Entry 7ABF (electron microscopy, 3.90 A resolution); this record covers chains A and K of the 15 polymer chains in the assembly.

== Chain A ==
Molecule: Pre-mRNA-processing-splicing factor 8
From: Homo sapiens
Reference sequence: Q6P2Q9 (PRP8_HUMAN); numbering as in UniProt (aligned over 1-2335)
Sequence (2335 residues; row label = number of the first residue in the row):
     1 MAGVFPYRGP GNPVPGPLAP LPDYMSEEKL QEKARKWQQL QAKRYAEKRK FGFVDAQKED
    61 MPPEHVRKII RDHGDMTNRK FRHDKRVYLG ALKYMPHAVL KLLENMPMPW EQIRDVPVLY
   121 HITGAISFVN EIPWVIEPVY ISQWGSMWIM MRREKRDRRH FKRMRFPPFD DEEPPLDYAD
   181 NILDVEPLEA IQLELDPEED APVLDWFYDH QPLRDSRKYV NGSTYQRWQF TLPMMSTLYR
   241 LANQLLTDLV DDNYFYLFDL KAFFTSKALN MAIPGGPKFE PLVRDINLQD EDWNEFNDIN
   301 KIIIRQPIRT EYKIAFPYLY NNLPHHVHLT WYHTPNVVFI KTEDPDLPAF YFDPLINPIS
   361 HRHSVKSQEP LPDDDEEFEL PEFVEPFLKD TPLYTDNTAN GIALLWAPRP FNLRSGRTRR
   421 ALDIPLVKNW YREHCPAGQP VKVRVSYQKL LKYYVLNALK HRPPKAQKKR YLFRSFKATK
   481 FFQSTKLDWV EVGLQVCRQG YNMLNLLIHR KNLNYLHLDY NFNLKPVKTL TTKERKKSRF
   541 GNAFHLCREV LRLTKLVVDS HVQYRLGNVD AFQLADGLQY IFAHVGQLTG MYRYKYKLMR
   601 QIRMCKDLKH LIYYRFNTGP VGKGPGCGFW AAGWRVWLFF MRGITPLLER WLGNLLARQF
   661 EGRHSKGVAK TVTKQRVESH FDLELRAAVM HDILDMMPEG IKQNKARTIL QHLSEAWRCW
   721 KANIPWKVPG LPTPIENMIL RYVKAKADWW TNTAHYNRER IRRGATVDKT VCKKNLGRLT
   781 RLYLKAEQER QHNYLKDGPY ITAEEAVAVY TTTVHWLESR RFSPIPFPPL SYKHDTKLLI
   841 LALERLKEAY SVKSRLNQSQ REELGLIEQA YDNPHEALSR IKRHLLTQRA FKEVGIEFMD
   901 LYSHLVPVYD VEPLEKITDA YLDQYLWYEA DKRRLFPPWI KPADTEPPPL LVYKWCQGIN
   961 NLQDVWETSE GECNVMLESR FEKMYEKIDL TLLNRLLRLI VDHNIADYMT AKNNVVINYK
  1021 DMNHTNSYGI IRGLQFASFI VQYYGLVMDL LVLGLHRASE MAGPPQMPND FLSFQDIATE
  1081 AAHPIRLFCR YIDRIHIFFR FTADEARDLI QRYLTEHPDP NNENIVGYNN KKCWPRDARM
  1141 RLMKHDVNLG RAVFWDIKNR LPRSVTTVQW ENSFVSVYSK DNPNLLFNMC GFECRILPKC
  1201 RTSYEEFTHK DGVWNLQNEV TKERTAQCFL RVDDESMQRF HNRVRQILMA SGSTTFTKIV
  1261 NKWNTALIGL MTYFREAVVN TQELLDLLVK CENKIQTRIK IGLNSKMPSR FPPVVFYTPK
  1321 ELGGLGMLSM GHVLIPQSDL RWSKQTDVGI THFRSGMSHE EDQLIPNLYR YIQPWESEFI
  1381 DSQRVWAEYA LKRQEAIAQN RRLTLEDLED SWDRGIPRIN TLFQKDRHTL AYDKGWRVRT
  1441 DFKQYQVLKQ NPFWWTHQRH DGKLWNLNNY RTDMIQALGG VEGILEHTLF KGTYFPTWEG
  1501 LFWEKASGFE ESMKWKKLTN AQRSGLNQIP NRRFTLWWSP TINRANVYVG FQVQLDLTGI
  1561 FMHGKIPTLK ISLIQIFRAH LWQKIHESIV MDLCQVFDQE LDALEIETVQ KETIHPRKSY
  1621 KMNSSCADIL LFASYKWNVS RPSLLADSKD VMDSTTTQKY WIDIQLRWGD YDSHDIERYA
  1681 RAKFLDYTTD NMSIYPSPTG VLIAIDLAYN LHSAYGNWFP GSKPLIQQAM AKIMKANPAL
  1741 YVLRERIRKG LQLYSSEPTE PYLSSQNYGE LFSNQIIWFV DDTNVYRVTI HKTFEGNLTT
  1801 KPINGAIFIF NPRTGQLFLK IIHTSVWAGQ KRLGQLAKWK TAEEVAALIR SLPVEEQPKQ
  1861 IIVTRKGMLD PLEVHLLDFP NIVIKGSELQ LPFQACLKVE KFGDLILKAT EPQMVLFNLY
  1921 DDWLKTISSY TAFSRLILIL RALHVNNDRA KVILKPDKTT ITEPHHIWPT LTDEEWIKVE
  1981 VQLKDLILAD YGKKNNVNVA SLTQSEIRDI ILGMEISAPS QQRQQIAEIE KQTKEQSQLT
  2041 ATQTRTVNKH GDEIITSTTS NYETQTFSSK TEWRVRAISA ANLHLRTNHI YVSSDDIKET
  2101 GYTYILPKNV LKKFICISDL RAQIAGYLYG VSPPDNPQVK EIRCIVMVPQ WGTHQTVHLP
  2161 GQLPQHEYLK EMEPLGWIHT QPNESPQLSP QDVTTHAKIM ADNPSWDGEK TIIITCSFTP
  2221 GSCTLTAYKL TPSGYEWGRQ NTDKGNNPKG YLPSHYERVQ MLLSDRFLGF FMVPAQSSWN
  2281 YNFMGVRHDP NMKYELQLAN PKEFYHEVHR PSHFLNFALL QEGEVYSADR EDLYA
Disordered / not traced: 1-62, 664-676, 1504-1527, 1756-2335
Small-molecule neighbours: inositol hexakisphosphate (IHP): Lys442, Tyr580, Lys609, His610, Tyr613, Lys623, Gly624, Pro625
UniProt features mapped onto this chain:
  - region: Met1513 to Leu1526 (Important for branch point selection), Pro2301 to Ala2335 (Required for interaction with EFTUD2 and SNRNP200)
  - modified residue: Ala2 (N-acetylalanine), Ser859 (Phosphoserine), Ser1358 (Phosphoserine), Lys1425 (N6,N6-dimethyllysine), Lys1463 (N6-acetyllysine)
  - natural variant: Pro2301 (P2301T: In RP13), Phe2304 (F2304L: In RP13), His2309 (H2309P: In RP13; H2309R: In RP13), Arg2310 (R2310G: In RP13; R2310K: In RP13), Phe2314 (F2314L: In RP13), Tyr2334 (Y2334N: In RP13)
  - mutagenesis: Val1788 (V1788D: Strongly reduced interaction with RNA), Thr1789 (T1789P: Strongly reduced interaction with RNA)

== Chain K ==
Molecule: Microfibrillar-associated protein 1
From: Homo sapiens
Reference sequence: P55081 (MFAP1_HUMAN); residues 1-439 here = UniProt positions 1-439
Sequence (439 residues; row label = number of the first residue in the row):
     1 MSVPSALMKQ PPIQSTAGAV PVRNEKGEIS MEKVKVKRYV SGKRPDYAPM ESSDEEDEEF
    61 QFIKKAKEQE AEPEEQEEDS SSDPRLRRLQ NRISEDVEER LARHRKIVEP EVVGESDSEV
   121 EGDAWRMERE DSSEEEEEEI DDEEIERRRG MMRQRAQERK NEEMEVMEVE DEGRSGEESE
   181 SESEYEEYTD SEDEMEPRLK PVFIRKKDRV TVQEREAEAL KQKELEQEAK RMAEERRKYT
   241 LKIVEEETKK ELEENKRSLA ALDALNTDDE NDEEEYEAWK VRELKRIKRD REDREALEKE
   301 KAEIERMRNL TEEERRAELR ANGKVITNKA VKGKYKFLQK YYHRGAFFMD EDEEVYKRDF
   361 SAPTLEDHFN KTILPKVMQV KNFGRSGRTK YTHLVDQDTT SFDSAWGQES AQNTKFFKQK
   421 AAGVRDVFER PSAKKRKTT
Disordered / not traced: 1-270, 394-439
Small-molecule neighbours: inositol hexakisphosphate (IHP): Lys332, Tyr341, His343, Arg344
UniProt features mapped onto this chain:
  - modified residue: Ser2 (N-acetylserine), Ser52 (Phosphoserine), Ser53 (Phosphoserine), Ser94 (Phosphoserine), Ser116 (Phosphoserine), Ser118 (Phosphoserine), Ser132 (Phosphoserine), Ser133 (Phosphoserine), Thr267 (Phosphothreonine), Ser361 (Phosphoserine), Ser432 (Phosphoserine)
  - cross-link (Glycyl lysine isopeptide (Lys-Gly)): Lys67 (interchain with G-Cter in SUMO2), Lys249 (interchain with G-Cter in SUMO2), Lys357 (interchain with G-Cter in SUMO2), Lys371 (interchain with G-Cter in SUMO2), Lys381 (interchain with G-Cter in SUMO2), Lys415 (interchain with G-Cter in SUMO2), Lys418 (interchain with G-Cter in SUMO2)

== Chain A / chain K interface ==
Contacting residue pairs - 22 pairs, chain A then chain K:
  Asp157(A) with Asn322(K)
  Arg159(A) with Asn322(K); Gly323(K); Lys324(K); Val325(K)
  His160(A) with Val325(K), hydrogen bond (side chain-backbone)
  Met164(A) with Asp350(K)
  Arg165(A) with Asp350(K)
  Phe166(A) with Ala346(K); Phe347(K), hydrophobic; Met349(K), hydrophobic
  Pro167(A) with Phe347(K)
  Val445(A) with Tyr391(K), hydrophobic; His393(K)
  Gln587(A) with His343(K)
  Leu588(A) with Phe347(K), hydrophobic
  Val1289(A) with Lys381(K)
  Met1307(A) with Asn382(K); Phe383(K), hydrophobic
  His1332(A) with Ile373(K)
  Leu1334(A) with Phe369(K), hydrophobic
  Glu1361(A) with Phe369(K)
Other interface residues (no listed pair), chain A (22 interface residues in all): Arg156, Phe161, Lys442, Gln448, Tyr596, Ile1335, Pro1336
Other interface residues (no listed pair), chain K (24 interface residues in all): Thr311, Ile326, Thr327, Phe348, Leu374, Pro375, Met378, Ser386

== In short ==
The interface between chain A and chain K involves 22 residues on one side and 24 on the other, with 1
hydrogen bond. The hydrogen-bonded pair is His160(A)-Val325(K). Inositol hexakisphosphate is bound between
chain A and chain K.
Here chain A is Pre-mRNA-processing-splicing factor 8 and chain K is Microfibrillar-associated protein 1, both
from Homo sapiens. Entry 7ABF (Human pre-Bact-1 spliceosome core structure) was determined by electron
microscopy together with 7AAV and 7ABH from the same study.
